Entry 9E0J (electron microscopy, 2.40 A resolution); this record covers chains G and P of the 30 polymer chains in the assembly.

== Chain G ==
Name: Photosystem I P700 chlorophyll a apoprotein A1
Organism: Anthocerotibacter panamensis
Amino-acid sequence (785 residues; each row starts with the number of its first residue):
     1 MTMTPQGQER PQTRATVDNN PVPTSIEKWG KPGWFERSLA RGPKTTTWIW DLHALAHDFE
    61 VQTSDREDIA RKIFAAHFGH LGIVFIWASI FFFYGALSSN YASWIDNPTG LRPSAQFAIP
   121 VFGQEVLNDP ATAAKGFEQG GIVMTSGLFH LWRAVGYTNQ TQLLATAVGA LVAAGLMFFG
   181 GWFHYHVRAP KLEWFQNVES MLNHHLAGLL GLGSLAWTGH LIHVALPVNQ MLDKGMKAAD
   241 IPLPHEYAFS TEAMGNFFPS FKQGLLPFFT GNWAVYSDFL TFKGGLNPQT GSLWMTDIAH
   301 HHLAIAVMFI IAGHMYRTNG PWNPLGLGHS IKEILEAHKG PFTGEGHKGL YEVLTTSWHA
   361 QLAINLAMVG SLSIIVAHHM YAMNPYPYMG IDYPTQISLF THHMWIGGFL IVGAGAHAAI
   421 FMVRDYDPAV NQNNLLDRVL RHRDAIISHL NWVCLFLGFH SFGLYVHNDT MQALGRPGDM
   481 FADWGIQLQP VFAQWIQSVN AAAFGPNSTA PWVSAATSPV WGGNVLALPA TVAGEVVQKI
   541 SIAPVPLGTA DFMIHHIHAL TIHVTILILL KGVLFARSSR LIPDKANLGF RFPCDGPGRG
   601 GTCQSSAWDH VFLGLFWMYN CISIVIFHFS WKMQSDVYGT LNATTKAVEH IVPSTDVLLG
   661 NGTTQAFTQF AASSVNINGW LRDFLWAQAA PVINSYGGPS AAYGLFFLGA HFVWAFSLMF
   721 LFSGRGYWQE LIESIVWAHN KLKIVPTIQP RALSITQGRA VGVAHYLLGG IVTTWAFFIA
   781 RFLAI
Not modelled in the structure: 1-12
Metal / ion sites: chlorophyll a Mg (24 sites), coordinated by His53, His57, His80, Gln116, Gln124, His184, His186, His205, His220, His300, His314, His329, His338, His403, His442, His449 and 8 more; 4Fe-4S cluster Fe: Cys594, Cys603 (shared with 2 residues of chain H); chlorophyll a isomer Mg near His711 (its only coordinating residue here)
Small-molecule neighbours:
  - Menaquinone-4 (1L3): Met719, Phe720, Ser723, Gly724, Arg725, Trp728, Ile732, Arg751, Ala752, Leu753, Ser754, Gly758
  - beta-carotene (BCR), molecule 1: Phe85, Thr166, Gly169, Ala170, Leu212, Ala216, Phe269
  - beta-carotene (BCR), molecule 2: Trp87, Gly208, Leu212, Gly213
  - beta-carotene (BCR), molecule 3: Leu215, Phe268, Val307, Ile310, Ile311, His314
  - beta-carotene (BCR), molecule 4: Leu350, Val353, Leu354, Ala360, Ala363, Ile364, Ala418, Phe421, Leu436
  - beta-carotene (BCR), molecule 5: Ala363, Ala367, Met368, Ser371, Ile411, Ala414, Gly415, Ala418, Ile566, Leu569, Leu570, Val573
  - beta-carotene (BCR), molecule 6: Asn451, Leu455, Phe459
  - beta-carotene (BCR), molecule 7: Gly709, Ala710, Phe712, Val713, Leu768, Val772, Trp775
  - beta-carotene (BCR), molecule 8: Trp728, Leu731, Ile732
  - chlorophyll a isomer (CL0): Phe462, Tyr465, Ile554, Ile557, Leu560, Thr561, Tyr619, Asn620, Ser623, Ile624, Phe627, Ile677, Trp680, Leu681, Leu685, Ala689, Ile693, Phe707, His711, Trp714, Tyr766, Gly770, Thr773, Thr774, Phe777
  - chlorophyll a (CLA), molecule 1: Thr13, Arg14, Ala15, Trp194, Asn197, Ser200, His204, Thr318, Trp322
  - chlorophyll a (CLA), molecule 2: Ala15, Val17, Phe74, Phe78, Leu176, Met177, Phe179, Gly180, Phe183, His184, Arg188, Trp194
  - chlorophyll a (CLA), molecule 3: Val22, Pro23, Thr24, Ser25, Ile26, Lys28, Trp29, Trp34, Lys72, Ala75, Gly79, Phe178, Gly181, Trp182, Tyr185, His186
  - chlorophyll a (CLA), molecule 4: Trp29, Trp34, Phe35, Leu52, His53, Ala56, His57, Phe59, Gln62, Ala76, Gly79, His80, Ile83, Phe178
  - chlorophyll a (CLA), molecule 5: Pro32, Trp48, Ile49, Trp50, Leu52, His53
  - chlorophyll a (CLA), molecule 6: Thr46, Ile49, Trp50, Ile732, Ile735, Val736, His739, Ile744, Pro746, Pro750, Arg751, Leu753
  - chlorophyll a (CLA), molecule 7: Trp50, Phe712, Val713, Phe716, Phe720, Leu753, Gln757, Ala760, Val761, Ala764, His765, Leu768
  - chlorophyll a (CLA), molecule 8: His53, Ala54, Leu55, Ala56, His57, Asp58, His359, Leu362, Leu366, Phe409, Leu410, Val412, Gly413, Ala416, His417, Ile420, Arg424, Phe590, Arg591, Trp608, Val611, Leu615, Leu768
  - chlorophyll a (CLA), molecule 9: His57, Phe59, Ile73, Ala76, His77, His80, Leu81, Val84, Phe85, Ala88, Phe92, Leu151, Trp152, Val155, Tyr157, Trp217, Trp358, His359, Gln361, Leu362, Asn365, Leu366, Val369, His417
  - chlorophyll a (CLA), molecule 10: His57, His80, Ile83, Val84, Trp87, Leu366, Val369, Ile406, Phe409, Leu410
  - chlorophyll a (CLA), molecule 11: Phe74, His77, Phe78, Leu81, Trp194, Phe195, Asn197, Ser200, Met201, His204, His205, Gly208, Leu209
  - chlorophyll a (CLA), molecule 12: His77, Leu192, Phe195, Gln196, Val198, Met201, Leu202, His205, Leu206, Leu209, Ile331, Leu335, Tyr351, Leu354, Thr355, Thr356, Ser357, Trp358, Gln361, Ile364, Asn365, Met368, Val369
  - chlorophyll a (CLA), molecule 13: Ile83, Ile86, Trp87, Ile90, Phe91, Thr145, Ser146, Leu148, Ser398, Thr401, His402, Trp405, Ile406, Phe409, Ile771, Thr774, Trp775
  - chlorophyll a (CLA), molecule 14: Trp87, Ile90, Phe91, Tyr94, Ala115, Gln116, Leu127, Ile142, Val143, Met144, Thr145, Ser146, Leu148, Ala702, Tyr703, Phe706, Trp775, Ile779
  - chlorophyll a (CLA), molecule 15: Trp87, Phe91, Ser146, Gly147, Leu148, Leu151, Leu210, Val369, Leu372, Ser373, Val376, Met380, Tyr386, Met389, Leu399, His402, His403, Ile406, Leu410
  - chlorophyll a (CLA), molecule 16: Tyr94, Gln116, Phe117, Ala118, Ile119, Phe122, Gln124, Leu127, Ile142, Ala702, Leu705, Phe706
  - chlorophyll a (CLA), molecule 17: Leu151, Ala154, Val155, Leu209, Leu210, Gly213, Ser214, Trp217, Leu221, Leu293, Met295, Ile298, His301, His302, Ile305, Phe309, Leu372, Ile375, Val376, His379, Met380, Pro385, Tyr386
  - chlorophyll a (CLA), molecule 18: Val155, Gly156, Tyr157, Gln162, Ala165, Thr166, Gly213, Ala216, Trp217, Gly219, His220, His223, Val224, Pro242, Glu246, Tyr247
  - chlorophyll a (CLA), molecule 19: Thr161, Gln162, Ala165, Leu243, Tyr247
  - chlorophyll a (CLA), molecule 20: Leu202, Leu206, Leu210, Met308, Phe309, Ala312, Met315, Tyr316, Ile331, Ile334, Leu335, Met368, Leu436, Val439, Leu570, Val573, Leu574
  - chlorophyll a (CLA), molecule 21: Asn203, His204, Ala207, Gly208, Leu212, Ile310, Gly313, His314, Thr318, Pro324, Leu325, Gly326, Leu327
  - chlorophyll a (CLA), molecule 22: Leu215, Ala216, Thr218, Gly219, Ile222, His223, Tyr247, Ala248, Thr251, Met254, Gly264, Leu265, Tyr276, Phe279, Leu280, Leu303
  - chlorophyll a (CLA), molecule 23: Trp273, Ala274, Tyr276, Ser277, Leu280, Thr281, Phe282, His300, Leu303, Ala304, Val307, Trp512
  - chlorophyll a (CLA), molecule 24: Thr281, Phe282, Gly284, Gly285, Leu293, Asp297, Ile298, His300, His301, Ala304, Ile305, Met308, His379, Met383, Pro385, Ala516, Thr517
  - chlorophyll a (CLA), molecule 25: Phe282, Thr509, Ala510, Pro511, Trp512
  - chlorophyll a (CLA), molecule 26: Met308, Met368, Ser371, Leu372, Ile375, His378, His379, Tyr381, Ala382, Met383, Thr517, Ser518, Val520, Trp521
  - chlorophyll a (CLA), molecule 27: Ile311, His314, Met315, Leu327, Gly328, His329
  - chlorophyll a (CLA), molecule 28: Met315, His329, Glu333, Ile334, Ala337, His338
  - chlorophyll a (CLA), molecule 29: Ile334, Leu335, His338, Thr343, His347, Leu350, Leu354, Leu435, Leu436, Val439
  - chlorophyll a (CLA), molecule 30: Ala337, His338, Lys339, Gly340, Pro341, Phe342
  - chlorophyll a (CLA), molecule 31: Phe342, Thr343, Leu435, Arg438, Val439, His442, Ala445, Ile446, His449
  - chlorophyll a (CLA), molecule 32: Ile374, Ile375, His378, Met404, Gly408, Ile411, Ile562, Thr565, Ile566, Met618, Cys621, Ile622, Val625
  - chlorophyll a (CLA), molecule 33: His378, Tyr381, Phe400, Phe492, Ala493, Ile496, Gln497, Trp521, Val545, Leu547, His555, His558, Ile562, Val625, His628, Phe629, Lys632, Met633
  - chlorophyll a (CLA), molecule 34: Ala445, His449, Trp452
  - chlorophyll a (CLA), molecule 35: Ile446, His449, Leu450, Trp452, Val453, Ala559, Ile562, His563, Ile566, Leu570
  - chlorophyll a (CLA), molecule 36: Ser448, His449, Asn451, Trp452, Leu455
  - chlorophyll a (CLA), molecule 37: Asn451, Cys454, Leu455, Gly458, Phe459, Phe462, Gly463, Val466, Leu560, Val564, Leu567, Ile568, Leu613, Phe616, Trp617
  - chlorophyll a (CLA), molecule 38: Trp452, Leu455, Phe456, Phe459, His460
  - chlorophyll a (CLA), molecule 39: Trp452, Val453, Phe456, Leu457, Gln489, Pro490, Val491, Phe492, Ala493, Asp551, Phe552, His555, His556, Ala559, His563
  - chlorophyll a (CLA), molecule 40: Phe459, His460, Gly463, Leu464, Val466, His467, Thr470, Met471, Arg476, Asp479, Phe481, Ile486
  - chlorophyll a (CLA), molecule 41: Phe462, Val466, Asp469, Leu560, Phe616, Trp617, Tyr619, Asn620, Ile677, Leu681, Leu685, Trp714, Tyr766
  - chlorophyll a (CLA), molecule 42: Thr470, Ala473, Leu474
  - chlorophyll a (CLA), molecule 43: Trp495, Ile496, Val499, Asn500, Ala503, Thr509, Ala510, Thr517, Trp521
  - chlorophyll a (CLA), molecule 44: Leu681, Leu685, Trp686
  - chlorophyll a (CLA), molecule 45: Leu705, Phe706, Leu708, Gly709, His711, Phe712, Trp714, Ala715
  - chlorophyll a (CLA), molecule 46: Phe712, Ala715, Phe716, Leu718, Met719, Phe722, Ser723, Tyr727, Trp728, Leu731
  - chlorophyll a (CLA), molecule 47: Ile735, Ala738, His739, Leu742, Ile744
  - chlorophyll a (CLA), molecule 48: Trp737, Ala738, Lys741, Leu742
  - 4Fe-4S cluster (SF4): Pro593, Cys594, Gly596, Pro597, Cys603, Ile755, Arg759

== Chain P ==
Name: Photosystem I reaction center subunit III
Organism: Anthocerotibacter panamensis
Amino-acid sequence (177 residues; row label = number of the first residue in the row):
     1 MKGRMFSWLL GCLMVLCLSP LVLAEPLGNT IPCSESQAFK DLKDARINGL KEKIAATDPA
    61 TQYAKDLTAS MELWEYRYAN YEKNASCDKD SGQPHLIVDG RLSHAGDFII PSILFLWLAG
   121 ALGWAGRDYL LKTQNAMDEI LIDFSKAVPS LVLGLAWPLF AIPQILSGAI RDNRVKP
Not modelled in the structure: 1-25, 174-177
Small-molecule neighbours:
  - beta-carotene (BCR), molecule 1: Tyr76, Leu96, Asp107, Phe108, Pro111, Leu114
  - beta-carotene (BCR), molecule 2: Asp99, Gly100, Phe108, Gly120, Gly123, Trp124, Trp157, Ala161, Ile165
  - beta-carotene (BCR), molecule 3: Pro111, Leu114, Phe115, Leu118, Ala119, Leu122
  - beta-carotene (BCR), molecule 4: Leu118, Ala121, Leu122, Phe144, Val148, Leu151, Leu155
  - chlorophyll a (CLA), molecule 1: Arg77, Leu118, Leu155
  - chlorophyll a (CLA), molecule 2: Val98, Phe108, Ser112, Leu116
  - chlorophyll a (CLA), molecule 3: Asp99, Gly100, Arg101, Leu102, Ile109
  - chlorophyll a (CLA), molecule 4: Phe108, Pro111, Ser112, Phe115, Leu116, Ala119, Leu122, Gly123, Trp157
  - chlorophyll a (CLA), molecule 5: Ile110, Ile113, Leu114
  - chlorophyll a (CLA), molecule 6: Leu122, Gly123, Ala125, Gly126, Arg127, Tyr129, Ala147, Ser150, Leu151
  - chlorophyll a (CLA), molecule 7: Gly126, Tyr129, Leu130, Glu139, Ile140, Ile142, Phe144, Val148, Leu151

== Chain G / chain P interface ==
Contacting residue pairs - 34 pairs, chain G then chain P:
  Gly30(G) - Leu141(P)
  Pro32(G) - Leu141(P)
  Pro43(G) - Ala136(P)
  Pro43(G) - Ile140(P)  hydrophobic
  Trp48(G) - Ile140(P)  hydrophobic
  Pro120(G) - Asp66(P)
  Glu138(G) - Thr61(P)  hydrogen bond
  Glu138(G) - Tyr63(P)
  Gln139(G) - Thr61(P)
  Gln139(G) - Gln62(P)
  Gln139(G) - Tyr63(P)
  Trp737(G) - Asn173(P)  hydrogen bond (side chain-backbone)
  Asn740(G) - Ile170(P)
  Asn740(G) - Asp172(P)
  Lys741(G) - Ala169(P)
  Lys741(G) - Ile170(P)
  Lys741(G) - Asp172(P)
  Leu742(G) - Arg127(P)  hydrogen bond (backbone-side chain)
  Lys743(G) - Arg127(P)
  Lys743(G) - Leu131(P)
  Lys743(G) - Ala169(P)
  Lys743(G) - Ile170(P)
  Ile744(G) - Arg127(P)
  Ile744(G) - Leu130(P)  hydrophobic
  Val745(G) - Leu130(P)
  Val745(G) - Gln134(P)
  Pro746(G) - Leu130(P)
  Pro746(G) - Glu139(P)
  Thr747(G) - Gln134(P)
  Thr747(G) - Asn135(P)
  Thr747(G) - Ala136(P)
  Thr747(G) - Glu139(P)  hydrogen bond (backbone-side chain)
  Ile748(G) - Glu139(P)  hydrogen bond (backbone-side chain)
  Ile748(G) - Ile140(P)  hydrophobic
Interface residues without a listed pair, chain G (18 interface residues in all): Gly42
Interface residues without a listed pair, chain P (18 interface residues in all): Met137

== Overview ==
Chain G and chain P each contribute 18 residues to their interface, with 5 hydrogen bonds. Among the polar
pairs are Glu138(G)-Thr61(P), Trp737(G)-Asn173(P) and Leu742(G)-Arg127(P). 2 chlorophyll a molecules and one
beta-carotene molecule are bound between chain G and chain P.
Here chain G is Photosystem I P700 chlorophyll a apoprotein A1 and chain P is Photosystem I reaction center
subunit III, both from Anthocerotibacter panamensis. Entry 9E0J (Structure and evolution of Photosystem I in
the early-branching cyanobacterium Anthocerotibacter panamensis) was determined by electron microscopy.
